PDB entry 5T3Z | X-ray diffraction, 3.50 A resolution | chains D and E of the 6 polymer chains in the assembly

Chain D:
Name: IOMA Heavy Chain
From: Homo sapiens
Chain sequence (232 residues; numbered 1 to 219 plus 13 insertion-coded residues; the number before each row is that of its first residue; a row labelled like 82A-82C holds insertion residues (82A, then the next letters in order)):
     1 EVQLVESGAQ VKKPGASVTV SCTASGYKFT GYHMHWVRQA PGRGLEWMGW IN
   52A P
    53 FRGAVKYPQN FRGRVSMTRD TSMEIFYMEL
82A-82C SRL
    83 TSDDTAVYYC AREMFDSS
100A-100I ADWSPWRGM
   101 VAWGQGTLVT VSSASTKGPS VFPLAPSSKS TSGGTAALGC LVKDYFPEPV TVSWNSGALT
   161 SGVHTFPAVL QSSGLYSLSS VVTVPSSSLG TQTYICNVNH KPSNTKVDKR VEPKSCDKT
Not modelled in the structure: 217-219
Disulfides: Cys22-Cys92

Chain E:
Name: IOMA Light Chain
From: Homo sapiens
Chain sequence (214 residues; each row starts with the number of its first residue; note: 2 numbers in that range are skipped by the numbering (no residue carries them; nothing is unmodelled there); a row labelled like 27A-27C holds insertion residues (27A, then the next letters in order)):
     1 QSALTQPAS
    11 VSGSPGQSIT ISCAGSS
27A-27C RDV
    28 GGFDLVSWYQ QHPGKAPKLI IYEVNKRPSG ISSRFSASKS GNTASLTISG LQEEDEAHYY
    88 CYSYADG
    96 VAFGGGTKLT VLGQPKAAPS VTLFPPSSEE LQANKATLVC LISDFYPGAV TVAWKADSSP
   156 VKAGVETTTP SKQSNNKYAA SSYLSLTPEQ WKSHRSYSCQ VTHEGSTVEK TVAPTECS
Not modelled in the structure: 1, 211-213
Disulfides: Cys23-Cys88, Cys135-Cys194

Interface between chain D and chain E:
Pairs across the interface (61; chain D residue first):
  Gln39(D) - Gln38(E)  hydrogen bond
  Gln39(D) - Tyr87(E)  hydrogen bond
  Arg43(D) - Tyr87(E)  hydrogen bond (backbone-side chain)
  Gly44(D) - Tyr87(E)
  Leu45(D) - Tyr87(E)  hydrophobic
  Leu45(D) - Phe98(E)
  Trp47(D) - Val96(E)  hydrophobic
  Trp47(D) - Phe98(E)  hydrophobic
  Tyr91(D) - Gln38(E)
  Tyr91(D) - Lys42(E)  hydrogen bond (side chain-backbone)
  Tyr91(D) - Ala43(E)  hydrophobic
  Tyr91(D) - Pro44(E)
  Met96(D) - Tyr49(E)  hydrophobic
  Trp100F(D) - Tyr89(E)  hydrogen bond (backbone-side chain)
  Trp100F(D) - Tyr91(E)  hydrophobic
  Arg100G(D) - Glu50(E)  salt bridge
  Arg100G(D) - Tyr89(E)
  Gly100H(D) - Tyr36(E)
  Met100I(D) - Tyr36(E)  hydrogen bond (backbone-side chain)
  Met100I(D) - Leu46(E)
  Trp103(D) - Pro44(E)
  Gly104(D) - Ala43(E)
  Lys117(D) - Lys130(E)
  Ser120(D) - Lys130(E)  hydrogen bond
  Val121(D) - Glu124(E)
  Phe122(D) - Ser122(E)
  Phe122(D) - Glu124(E)
  Phe122(D) - Glu125(E)
  Leu124(D) - Phe119(E)  hydrophobic
  Ala125(D) - Phe119(E)
  Pro126(D) - Phe119(E)  hydrophobic
  Ser130(D) - Thr117(E)
  Ala137(D) - Phe119(E)
  Leu141(D) - Thr132(E)
  Leu141(D) - Val134(E)  hydrophobic
  Leu141(D) - Tyr178(E)  hydrophobic
  Lys143(D) - Thr132(E)  hydrogen bond
  Lys143(D) - Ser180(E)  hydrogen bond
  Asp144(D) - Lys130(E)  salt bridge
  His164(D) - Gln168(E)  hydrogen bond
  His164(D) - Ala174(E)
  Phe166(D) - Leu136(E)  hydrophobic
  Phe166(D) - Ala174(E)
  Phe166(D) - Ala175(E)
  Phe166(D) - Ser176(E)
  Pro167(D) - Thr163(E)
  Pro167(D) - Thr164(E)
  Val169(D) - Glu161(E)
  Val169(D) - Thr162(E)
  Val169(D) - Thr163(E)
  Leu170(D) - Glu161(E)
  Gln171(D) - Glu161(E)  hydrogen bond (backbone-side chain)
  Gln171(D) - Ser180(E)
  Ser177(D) - Glu161(E)
  Ser177(D) - Tyr178(E)
  Leu178(D) - Tyr178(E)
  Ser179(D) - Val134(E)
  Ser179(D) - Tyr178(E)  hydrogen bond (backbone-side chain)
  Val181(D) - Leu136(E)  hydrophobic
  Lys209(D) - Glu124(E)  salt bridge
  Lys214(D) - Thr210(E)  hydrogen bond (side chain-backbone)
Interface residues without a listed pair, chain D (43 interface residues in all): Glu46, Phe97, Val101, Pro123, Leu138, Val163
Interface residues without a listed pair, chain E (44 interface residues in all): Leu32, Ser34, Asp93, Gly94, Gly100, Pro120, Ile137, Ser138, Asp139, Gly159, Asn170

Overview:
Chain D and chain E form an interface of 43 and 44 residues respectively, with 13 hydrogen bonds and 3 salt
bridges. Among the polar pairs are Arg100G(D)-Glu50(E), Asp144(D)-Lys130(E) and Lys209(D)-Glu124(E).
Here chain D is IOMA Heavy Chain and chain E is IOMA Light Chain, both from Homo sapiens. Entry 5T3Z (3.5
Angstrom Crystal Structure of a Fully and Natively Glycosylated BG505 SOSIP.664 HIV-1 Env Trimer in ...) was
determined by X-ray diffraction, deposited together with 5T3X.
